Entry 6OCU (X-ray diffraction, 2.77 A resolution); this record covers chains A and B.

== Chain A ==
Name: Phosphatidylinositol 4,5-bisphosphate 3-kinase catalytic subunit delta isoform
Organism: Homo sapiens
Notes: EC 2.7.1.153; fragment: pi3-kinase p110 delta and p85 fragment
UniProt: O00329 (PK3CD_HUMAN); numbering as in UniProt (aligned over 1-1044)
Amino-acid sequence (1044 residues; row label = number of the first residue in the row):
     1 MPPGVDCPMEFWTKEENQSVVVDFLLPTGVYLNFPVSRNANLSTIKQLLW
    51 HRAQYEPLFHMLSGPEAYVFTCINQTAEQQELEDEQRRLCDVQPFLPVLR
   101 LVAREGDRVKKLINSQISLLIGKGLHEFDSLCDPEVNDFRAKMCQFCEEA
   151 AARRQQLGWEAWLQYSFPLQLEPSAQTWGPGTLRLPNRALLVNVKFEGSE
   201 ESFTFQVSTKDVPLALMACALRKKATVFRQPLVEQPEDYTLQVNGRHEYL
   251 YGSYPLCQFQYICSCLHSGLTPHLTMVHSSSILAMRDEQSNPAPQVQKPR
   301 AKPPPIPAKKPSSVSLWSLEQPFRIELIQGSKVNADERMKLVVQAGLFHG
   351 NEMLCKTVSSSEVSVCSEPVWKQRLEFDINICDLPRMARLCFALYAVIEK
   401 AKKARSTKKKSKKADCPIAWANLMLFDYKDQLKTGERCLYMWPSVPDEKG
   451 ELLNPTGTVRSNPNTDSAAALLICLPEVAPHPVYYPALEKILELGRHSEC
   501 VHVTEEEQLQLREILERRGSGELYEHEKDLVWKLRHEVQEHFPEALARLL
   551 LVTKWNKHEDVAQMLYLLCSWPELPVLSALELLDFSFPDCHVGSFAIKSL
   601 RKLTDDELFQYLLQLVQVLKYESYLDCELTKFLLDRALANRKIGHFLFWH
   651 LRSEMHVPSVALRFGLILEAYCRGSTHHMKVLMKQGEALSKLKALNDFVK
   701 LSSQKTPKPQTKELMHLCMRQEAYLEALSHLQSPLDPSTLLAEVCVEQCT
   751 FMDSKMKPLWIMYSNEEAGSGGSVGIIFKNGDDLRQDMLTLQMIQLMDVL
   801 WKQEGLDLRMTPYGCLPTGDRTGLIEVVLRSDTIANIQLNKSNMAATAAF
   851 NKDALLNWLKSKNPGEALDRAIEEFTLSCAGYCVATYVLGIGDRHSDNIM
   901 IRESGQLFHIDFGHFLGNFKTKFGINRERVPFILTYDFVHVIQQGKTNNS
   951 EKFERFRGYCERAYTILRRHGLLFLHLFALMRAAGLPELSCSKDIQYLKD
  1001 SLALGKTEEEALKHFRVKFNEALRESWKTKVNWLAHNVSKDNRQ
Disordered / not traced: 1-16, 174-187, 224-235, 289-312, 400-414, 499-505, 518-522, 769-771, 840-852, 919-927, 1029-1044
Small-molecule neighbours: M5D (5-{(3R)-3-methyl-4-[(1R,2R)-2-methylcyclopropane-1-carbonyl]piperazin-1-yl}-3-(1-methyl-1H-pyrazol-4-yl)pyrazine-2-carbonitrile): Thr-750, Phe-751, Met-752, Trp-760, Ile-777, Tyr-813, Ile-825, Glu-826, Val-827, Val-828, Ser-831, Asp-832, Thr-833, Asn-836, Met-900, Phe-908, Ile-910, Asp-911

== Chain B ==
Name: Phosphatidylinositol 3-kinase regulatory subunit alpha
Organism: Bos taurus
UniProt: P23727 (P85A_BOVIN); numbering as in UniProt (aligned over 431-600)
Amino-acid sequence (188 residues; each row starts with the number of its first residue):
   430 MYQQDQVVKEDNIEAVGKKLHEYNTQFQEKSREYDRLYEDYTRTSQEIQM
   480 KRTAIEAFNETIKIFEEQCQTQERYSKEYIEKFKREGNETEIQRIMHNYE
   530 KLKSRISEIVDSRRRLEEDLKKQAAEYREIDKRMNSIKPDLIQLRKTRDQ
   580 YLMWLTQKGVRQKKLNEWLGNSRACSLEACGTKLVEKY
Disordered / not traced: 430-431, 436-439, 600-617
Construct notes: initiating methionine (430); expression tag (601-617)

== Interface between chain A and chain B ==
Pairs across the interface (78):
  Asp-23(A) / Arg-534(B)  salt bridge
  Leu-25(A) / Ile-493(B)  hydrophobic
  Leu-25(A) / Phe-494(B)  hydrophobic
  Leu-25(A) / Gln-497(B)
  Leu-26(A) / Gln-497(B)  hydrogen bond (backbone-side chain)
  Pro-27(A) / Thr-500(B)
  Thr-28(A) / Tyr-504(B)
  Gly-29(A) / Gln-497(B)  hydrogen bond (backbone-side chain)
  Gly-29(A) / Thr-500(B)
  Gly-29(A) / Gln-501(B)
  Val-30(A) / Gln-497(B)  hydrogen bond (backbone-side chain)
  Val-30(A) / Asn-527(B)
  Tyr-31(A) / Asn-527(B)  hydrogen bond (backbone-side chain)
  Tyr-31(A) / Lys-530(B)
  Tyr-31(A) / Leu-531(B)  hydrophobic
  Tyr-31(A) / Arg-534(B)
  Tyr-55(A) / Arg-523(B)  hydrogen bond (backbone-side chain)
  Glu-56(A) / Arg-523(B)
  Glu-56(A) / Asn-527(B)  hydrogen bond
  Pro-57(A) / Arg-523(B)
  Pro-57(A) / Ile-524(B)  hydrophobic
  Leu-58(A) / Tyr-508(B)  hydrophobic
  Met-61(A) / Tyr-504(B)
  Met-61(A) / Tyr-508(B)
  Ile-73(A) / Ala-486(B)
  Ile-73(A) / Glu-489(B)
  Ile-73(A) / Thr-490(B)
  Ile-73(A) / Ile-493(B)  hydrophobic
  Ala-77(A) / Thr-482(B)
  Ala-77(A) / Glu-485(B)
  Ala-77(A) / Ala-486(B)
  Ala-77(A) / Glu-489(B)
  Gln-79(A) / Glu-489(B)  hydrogen bond
  Gln-79(A) / Ile-493(B)
  Phe-95(A) / Ala-483(B)
  Phe-95(A) / Ala-486(B)  hydrophobic
  Phe-95(A) / Phe-487(B)  hydrophobic
  Leu-96(A) / Phe-487(B)  hydrophobic
  Leu-96(A) / Ile-538(B)  hydrophobic
  Val-98(A) / Phe-494(B)  hydrophobic
  Arg-100(A) / Ile-493(B)
  Arg-100(A) / Glu-496(B)  salt bridge
  His-126(A) / Glu-485(B)  salt bridge
  Glu-127(A) / Thr-482(B)
  Lys-332(A) / Arg-557(B)
  Val-333(A) / Arg-557(B)  hydrogen bond (backbone-side chain)
  Asn-334(A) / Arg-557(B)  hydrogen bond
  Asn-334(A) / Asp-560(B)  hydrogen bond
  Asn-334(A) / Lys-561(B)
  Asn-334(A) / Asn-564(B)  hydrogen bond (backbone-side chain)
  Ala-335(A) / Lys-561(B)
  Ser-367(A) / Arg-557(B)  hydrogen bond
  Asp-415(A) / Ile-571(B)
  Cys-416(A) / Asn-564(B)  hydrogen bond (side chain-backbone)
  Cys-416(A) / Lys-567(B)
  Cys-416(A) / Pro-568(B)  hydrophobic
  Pro-417(A) / Lys-567(B)  hydrogen bond (backbone-side chain)
  Pro-417(A) / Ile-571(B)
  Ile-418(A) / Asn-564(B)
  Ile-418(A) / Lys-567(B)  hydrogen bond (backbone-side chain)
  Pro-443(A) / Tyr-470(B)
  Ser-444(A) / Tyr-463(B)
  Ser-444(A) / Lys-567(B)  hydrogen bond (backbone-side chain)
  Val-445(A) / Tyr-463(B)
  Pro-446(A) / Tyr-463(B)
  Pro-446(A) / Leu-570(B)  hydrophobic
  Pro-446(A) / Ile-571(B)  hydrophobic
  Pro-446(A) / Arg-574(B)  hydrogen bond (backbone-side chain)
  Asp-447(A) / Arg-574(B)
  Pro-463(A) / Arg-481(B)  hydrogen bond (backbone-side chain)
  Asn-464(A) / Arg-481(B)
  Thr-465(A) / Arg-481(B)
  Asp-466(A) / Arg-481(B)
  Ser-467(A) / Ala-553(B)
  Ser-467(A) / Tyr-556(B)
  Ala-468(A) / Tyr-556(B)
  Asp-820(A) / Gln-475(B)  hydrogen bond
  Glu-928(A) / Asn-595(B)
Other interface residues (no listed pair), chain A (52 interface residues in all): Thr-71, Lys-123, Asp-336, Met-339, Glu-448, Asn-462, His-656, Arg-821
Other interface residues (no listed pair), chain B (44 interface residues in all): Tyr-467, Glu-468, Ser-474, Ile-477, Gln-478, Ser-565

== Overview ==
Chain A and chain B form an interface of 52 and 44 residues respectively; the contacts include 19 hydrogen
bonds and 3 salt bridges. Polar pairs include Asp-23(A)/Arg-534(B), Arg-100(A)/Glu-496(B) and
His-126(A)/Glu-485(B). Chain A binds compound M5D.
Here chain A is Phosphatidylinositol 4,5-bisphosphate 3-kinase catalytic subunit delta isoform (Homo sapiens)
and chain B is Phosphatidylinositol 3-kinase regulatory subunit alpha (Bos taurus). Entry 6OCU (Human
pi3kdelta in complex with compound 29) was determined by X-ray diffraction together with 6OCO from the same
study.
